PDB entry 7OWG | electron microscopy, 4.70 A resolution (low resolution: residue-level contacts below are approximate; hydrogen-bond / salt-bridge calls are withheld) | chains B and E of the 4 polymer chains in the assembly

[Chain B]
Name: Serine/threonine-protein kinase mTOR
Organism: Homo sapiens
Notes: EC 2.7.11.1
UniProtKB: P42345 (MTOR_HUMAN); numbering as in UniProt; present here: 1-16, 31-36, 54-355, 379-2549
Chain sequence (2549 residues; each row starts with the number of its first residue; X marks 55 residues of unknown identity (built as UNK)):
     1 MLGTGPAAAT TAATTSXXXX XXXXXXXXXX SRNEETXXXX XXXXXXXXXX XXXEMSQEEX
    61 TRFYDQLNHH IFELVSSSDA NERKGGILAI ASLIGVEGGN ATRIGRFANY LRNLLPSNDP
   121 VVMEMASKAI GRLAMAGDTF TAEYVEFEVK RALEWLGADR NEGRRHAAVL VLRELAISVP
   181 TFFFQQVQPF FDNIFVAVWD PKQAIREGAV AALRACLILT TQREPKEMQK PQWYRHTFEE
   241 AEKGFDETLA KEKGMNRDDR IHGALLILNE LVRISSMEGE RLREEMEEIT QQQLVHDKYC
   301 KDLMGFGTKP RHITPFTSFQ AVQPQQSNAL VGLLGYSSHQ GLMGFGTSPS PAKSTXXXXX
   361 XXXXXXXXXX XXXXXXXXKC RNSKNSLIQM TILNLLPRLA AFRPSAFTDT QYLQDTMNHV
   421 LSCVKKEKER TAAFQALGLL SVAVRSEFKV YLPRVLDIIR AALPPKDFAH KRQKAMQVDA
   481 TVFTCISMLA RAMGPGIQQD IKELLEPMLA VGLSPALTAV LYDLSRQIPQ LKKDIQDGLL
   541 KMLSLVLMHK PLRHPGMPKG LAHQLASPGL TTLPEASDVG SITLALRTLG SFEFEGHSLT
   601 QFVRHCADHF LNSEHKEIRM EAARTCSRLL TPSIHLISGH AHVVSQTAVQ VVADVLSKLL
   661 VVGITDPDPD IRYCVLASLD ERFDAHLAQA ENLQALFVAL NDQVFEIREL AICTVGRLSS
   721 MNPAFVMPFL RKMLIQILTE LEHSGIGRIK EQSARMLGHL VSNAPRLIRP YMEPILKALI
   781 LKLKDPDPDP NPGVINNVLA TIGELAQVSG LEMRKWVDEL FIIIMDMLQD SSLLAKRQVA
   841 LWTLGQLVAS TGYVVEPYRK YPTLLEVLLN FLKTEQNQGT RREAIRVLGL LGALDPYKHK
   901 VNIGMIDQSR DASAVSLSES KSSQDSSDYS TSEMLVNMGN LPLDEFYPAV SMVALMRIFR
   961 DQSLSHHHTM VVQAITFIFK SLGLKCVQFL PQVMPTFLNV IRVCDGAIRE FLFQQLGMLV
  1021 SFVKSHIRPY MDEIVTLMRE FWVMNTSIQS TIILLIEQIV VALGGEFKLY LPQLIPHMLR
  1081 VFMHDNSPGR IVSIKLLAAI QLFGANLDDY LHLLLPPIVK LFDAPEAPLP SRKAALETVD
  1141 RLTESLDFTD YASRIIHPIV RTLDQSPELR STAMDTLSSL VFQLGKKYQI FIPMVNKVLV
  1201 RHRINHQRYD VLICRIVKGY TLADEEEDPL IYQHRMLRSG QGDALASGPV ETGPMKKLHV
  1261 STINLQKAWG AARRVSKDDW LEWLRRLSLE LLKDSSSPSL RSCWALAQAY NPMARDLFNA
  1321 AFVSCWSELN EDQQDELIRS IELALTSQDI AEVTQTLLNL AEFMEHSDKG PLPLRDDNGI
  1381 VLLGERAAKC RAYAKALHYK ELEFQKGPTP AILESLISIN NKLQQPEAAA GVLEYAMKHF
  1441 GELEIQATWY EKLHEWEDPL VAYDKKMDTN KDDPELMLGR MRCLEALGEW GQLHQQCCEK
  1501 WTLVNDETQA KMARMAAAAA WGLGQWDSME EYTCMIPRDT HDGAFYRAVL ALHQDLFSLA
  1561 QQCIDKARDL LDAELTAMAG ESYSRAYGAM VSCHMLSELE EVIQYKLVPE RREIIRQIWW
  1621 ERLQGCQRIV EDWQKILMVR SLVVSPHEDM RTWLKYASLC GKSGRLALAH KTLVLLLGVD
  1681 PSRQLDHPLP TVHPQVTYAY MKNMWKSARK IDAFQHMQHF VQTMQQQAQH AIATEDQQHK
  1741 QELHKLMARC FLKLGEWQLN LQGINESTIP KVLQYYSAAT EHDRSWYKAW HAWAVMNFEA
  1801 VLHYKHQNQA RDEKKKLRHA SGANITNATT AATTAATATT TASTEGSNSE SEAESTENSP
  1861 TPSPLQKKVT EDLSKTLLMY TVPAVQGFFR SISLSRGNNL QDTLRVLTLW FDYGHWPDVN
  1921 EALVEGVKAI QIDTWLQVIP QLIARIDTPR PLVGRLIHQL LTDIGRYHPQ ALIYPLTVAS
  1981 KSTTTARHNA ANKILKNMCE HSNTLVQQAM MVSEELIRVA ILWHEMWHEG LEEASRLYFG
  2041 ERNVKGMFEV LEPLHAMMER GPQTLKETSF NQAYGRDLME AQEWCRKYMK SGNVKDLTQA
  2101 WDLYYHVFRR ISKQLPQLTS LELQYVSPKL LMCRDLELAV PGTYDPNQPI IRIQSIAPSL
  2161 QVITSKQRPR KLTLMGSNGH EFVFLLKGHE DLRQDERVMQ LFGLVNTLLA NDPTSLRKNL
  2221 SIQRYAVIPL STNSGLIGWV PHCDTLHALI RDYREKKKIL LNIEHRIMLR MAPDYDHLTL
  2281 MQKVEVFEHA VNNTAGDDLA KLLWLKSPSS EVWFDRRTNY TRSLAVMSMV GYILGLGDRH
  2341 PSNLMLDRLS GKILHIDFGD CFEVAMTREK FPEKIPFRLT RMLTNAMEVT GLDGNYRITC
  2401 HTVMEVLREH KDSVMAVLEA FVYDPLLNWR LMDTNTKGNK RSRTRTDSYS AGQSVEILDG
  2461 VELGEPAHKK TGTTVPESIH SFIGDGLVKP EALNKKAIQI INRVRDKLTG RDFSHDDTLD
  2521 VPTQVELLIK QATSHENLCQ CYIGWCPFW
Not modelled in the structure: 1-16, 31-36, 54-59, 75-81, 157-161, 224-232, 246-260, 290-355, 379-385, 405-409, 424-428, 467-477, 492-496, 550-577, 596-598, 634-643, 787-790, 904-932, 1223-1260, 1459-1473, 1815-1866, 2437-2491
Differences from the reference sequence: conflict UNK_60 (Ser in P42345); engineered mutation Pro1459 (Ala in P42345)
Swiss-Prot annotation at these positions:
  - modified residue: Met1 (N-acetylmethionine), Ser567 (Phosphoserine), Thr1162 (Phosphothreonine), Lys1218 (N6-acetyllysine), Ser1261 (Phosphoserine), Ser2159 (Phosphoserine), Thr2164 (Phosphothreonine), Thr2173 (Phosphothreonine), Thr2446 (Phosphothreonine), Ser2448 (Phosphoserine), Ser2478 (Phosphoserine), Ser2481 (Phosphoserine)
  - natural variant: Ala8 (A8S: In a lung large cell carcinoma sample), Met135 (M135T: In a metastatic melanoma sample), Arg624 (R624H: In FCORD2; uncertain significance), Asp1376 (D1376E: Found in a patient with focal epilepsy; uncertain significance), Tyr1450 (Y1450D: In FCORD2), Trp1456 (W1456G: In FCORD2), Leu1460 (L1460P: In FCORD2), Cys1483 (C1483R: In FCORD2), Trp1490 (W1490R: In SKS), Met1595 (M1595I: In SKS), Arg1709 (R1709H: In FCORD2; uncertain significance), Glu1799 (E1799K: In SKS), 12 further natural variant entries in UniProt
  - region: Val2162 to Arg2168 (G-loop), Lys2258 to Gly2296 (Interaction with MLST8), Gly2335 to Asn2343 (Catalytic loop), His2355 to Thr2380 (Activation loop)
  - binding site (1D-myo-inositol hexakisphosphate): Lys1662, Lys1702, Arg1749
  - binding site (ATP): Ser2165, Gln2167, Leu2185, Lys2187, Glu2190, Tyr2225, Gly2238, Trp2239, Val2240, Thr2245, Met2345, Ile2356
  - binding site (Mg(2+)): Asn2343, Asp2357
  - cross-link: Lys2066 (Glycyl lysine isopeptide (Lys-Gly) (interchain with G-Cter in ubiquitin))
  - mutagenesis: Lys2066 (K2066R: Complete loss ubiquitination by the SCF(FBXO22) complex), Ser2159 (S2159A: Reduces mTORC1-associated S-2481 autophosphorylation; when associated with A-2164. Reduced activity of the mTORC1 complex; S2159D: Mimics phosphorylation ...), Thr2164 (T2164A: Reduces mTORC1-associated S-2481 autophosphorylation; when associated with A-2159; T2164E: Stronger phosphorylation of RPS6KB1; when associated with D-2159), Thr2173 (T2173A: Increased mTOR kinase activity), His2340 (H2340A: Barely detectable kinase activity), Asp2357 (D2357E: Kinase-dead mutant, loss of interaction with TM4SF5 and loss of lysosome membrane localization; when associated with I-2364), Val2364 (V2364I: Kinase-dead mutant, loss of interaction with TM4SF5 and loss of lysosome membrane localization; when associated with E-2357)
What the authors report for this chain:
  - conformationally variable residues (order/disorder transition): Glu1457 to Asn1470
  - mutagenesis - A1459P (Kd 0.6 uM): increased binding to DEP domain-containing mTOR-interacting protein
  - disease-associated variants - A1459P: increased catalytic activity

[Chain E]
Name: Target of rapamycin complex subunit LST8
Organism: Homo sapiens
UniProtKB: Q9BVC4 (LST8_HUMAN); numbering as in UniProt (aligned over 1-326)
Chain sequence (326 residues; each row starts with the number of its first residue):
     1 MNTSPGTVGS DPVILATAGY DHTVRFWQAH SGICTRTVQH QDSQVNALEV TPDRSMIAAA
    61 GYQHIRMYDL NSNNPNPIIS YDGVNKNIAS VGFHEDGRWM YTGGEDCTAR IWDLRSRNLQ
   121 CQRIFQVNAP INCVCLHPNQ AELIVGDQSG AIHIWDLKTD HNEQLIPEPE VSITSAHIDP
   181 DASYMAAVNS TGNCYVWNLT GGIGDEVTQL IPKTKIPAHT RYALQCRFSP DSTLLATCSA
   241 DQTCKIWRTS NFSLMTELSI KSGNPGESSR GWMWGCAFSG DSQYIVTASS DNLARLWCVE
   301 TGEIKREYGG HQKAVVCLAF NDSVLG
Not modelled in the structure: 1-7, 325-326

[How chain B and chain E interact]
Residue-residue contacts - 24 pairs, chain B then chain E:
  Arg2270(B) - Lys313(E)
  Asp2274(B) - Tyr20(E)
  Asp2274(B) - His22(E)
  His2277(B) - Gln44(E)
  His2277(B) - Tyr62(E)
  His2277(B) - Asn87(E)
  Leu2278(B) - Tyr20(E)
  Leu2278(B) - Gln44(E)
  Leu2278(B) - Asn87(E)
  Thr2279(B) - Asn87(E)
  Met2281(B) - Tyr222(E)
  Met2281(B) - Leu224(E)
  Met2281(B) - Ala240(E)
  Met2281(B) - Trp272(E)
  Gln2282(B) - Tyr20(E)
  Gln2282(B) - Gln44(E)
  Gln2282(B) - Trp274(E)
  Gln2282(B) - Val316(E)
  Val2284(B) - Trp272(E)
  Glu2285(B) - Ser269(E)
  Glu2285(B) - Trp272(E)
  Glu2288(B) - Trp272(E)
  His2289(B) - Glu267(E)
  Glu2536(B) - Tyr222(E)
Also at the interface, not in a pair above, chain B (15 interface residues in all): Met2271, Ala2272, Pro2273
Also at the interface, not in a pair above, chain E (19 interface residues in all): Asp21, Asn46, Thr174, Ala223, Ser268

[Summary]
15 residues of chain B face 19 of chain E across their interface. UniProt lists 3 residues binding
1D-myo-inositol hexakisphosphate, 12 ATP-binding residues, Mg2+-binding residues Asn2343(B) and Asp2357(B) and
7 mutagenesis sites on chain B. The paper reports that A1459P of chain B increases binding to DEP
domain-containing mTOR-interacting protein; conformational variability at Glu1457(B).
Chain B is Serine/threonine-protein kinase mTOR and chain E is Target of rapamycin complex subunit LST8, both
from Homo sapiens; the structure, human DEPTOR in a complex with mutant human mTORC1 A1459P, was determined by
electron microscopy.
